8IXK - chains R and Z of the 25 polymer chains in the assembly; structure by electron microscopy, 3.30 A resolution.

Chain R:
Molecule: Attachment protein G3P
Organism: Inovirus M13
UniProt: P69168 (G3P_BPM13); residues 1-406 here correspond to UniProt positions 19-424 (UniProt number = residue number + 18)
Chain sequence (406 residues; each row starts with the number of its first residue):
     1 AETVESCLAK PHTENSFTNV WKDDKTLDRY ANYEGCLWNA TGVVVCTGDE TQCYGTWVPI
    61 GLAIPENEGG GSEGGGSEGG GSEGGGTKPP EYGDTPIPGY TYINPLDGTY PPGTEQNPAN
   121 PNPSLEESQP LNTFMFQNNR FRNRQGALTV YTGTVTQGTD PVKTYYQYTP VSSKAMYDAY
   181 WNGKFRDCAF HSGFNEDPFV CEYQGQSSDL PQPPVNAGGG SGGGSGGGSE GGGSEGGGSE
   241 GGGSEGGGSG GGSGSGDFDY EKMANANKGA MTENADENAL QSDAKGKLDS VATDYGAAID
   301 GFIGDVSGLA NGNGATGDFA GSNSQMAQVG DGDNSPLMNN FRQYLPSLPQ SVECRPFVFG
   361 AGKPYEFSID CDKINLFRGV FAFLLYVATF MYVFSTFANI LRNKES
Unresolved in the structure: 1-261
Sequence notes: conflict Gly360 (Ser378 in P69168)
UniProt features mapped onto this chain:
  - region: Glu68 to Gly86 (G1 (Gly-rich linker)), Thr87 to Pro123 (Hinge), Gly218 to Gly256 (G2 (Gly-rich linker)), Glu235 to Ser244 (Not essential for gene 3 function)

Chain Z:
Molecule: Head virion protein G6P
Organism: Inovirus M13
UniProt: P69532 (G6P_BPM13); numbering as in UniProt (aligned over 1-112)
Chain sequence (112 residues; each row starts with the number of its first residue):
     1 MPVLLGIPLL LRFLGFLLVT LFGYLLTFLK KGFGKIAIAI SLFLALIIGL NSILVGYLSD
    61 ISAQLPSDFV QGVQLILPSN ALPCFYVILS VKAAIFIFDV KQKIVSYLDW DK
Unresolved in the structure: 1, 111-112

How chain R and chain Z interact:
Residue-residue contacts (45):
  Glu277(R) - Leu9(Z)
  Glu277(R) - Arg12(Z)  salt bridge
  Leu280(R) - Phe13(Z)
  Gln281(R) - Phe13(Z)
  Gln281(R) - Phe16(Z)
  Ala284(R) - Phe13(Z)  hydrophobic
  Lys285(R) - Phe16(Z)
  Lys285(R) - Thr20(Z)
  Leu288(R) - Tyr24(Z)  hydrogen bond (backbone-side chain)
  Asp289(R) - Tyr24(Z)  hydrogen bond
  Ala292(R) - Tyr24(Z)  hydrophobic
  Tyr295(R) - Phe28(Z)  hydrophobic
  Asp300(R) - Lys31(Z)  salt bridge
  Ile303(R) - Lys35(Z)
  Ser307(R) - Ile38(Z)
  Ser307(R) - Leu42(Z)
  Asn311(R) - Leu42(Z)
  Gly332(R) - Ile53(Z)
  Asp333(R) - Tyr57(Z)  hydrogen bond
  Leu376(R) - Pro66(Z)  hydrophobic
  Leu376(R) - Asp68(Z)
  Leu376(R) - Phe69(Z)  hydrophobic
  Val380(R) - Phe69(Z)  hydrophobic
  Ala382(R) - Ala63(Z)
  Phe383(R) - Gln64(Z)
  Phe383(R) - Leu65(Z)
  Tyr386(R) - Leu58(Z)
  Tyr386(R) - Ile61(Z)
  Tyr386(R) - Ser62(Z)
  Tyr386(R) - Ala63(Z)
  Thr389(R) - Ile61(Z)
  Phe390(R) - Leu58(Z)  hydrophobic
  Met391(R) - Phe85(Z)  hydrophobic
  Phe394(R) - Leu89(Z)  hydrophobic
  Phe394(R) - Lys92(Z)
  Ser395(R) - Lys92(Z)  hydrogen bond
  Phe397(R) - Asn51(Z)
  Phe397(R) - Leu54(Z)  hydrophobic
  Phe397(R) - Phe96(Z)  hydrophobic
  Ile400(R) - Leu50(Z)  hydrophobic
  Ile400(R) - Phe96(Z)  hydrophobic
  Leu401(R) - Asp99(Z)
  Leu401(R) - Val100(Z)
  Arg402(R) - Ile95(Z)
  Arg402(R) - Asp99(Z)  salt bridge
Other interface residues (no listed pair), chain R (37 interface residues in all): Thr272, Ala275, Ile299, Ala310, Gly379, Val393, Thr396, Ala398
Other interface residues (no listed pair), chain Z (37 interface residues in all): Leu5, Leu17, Phe43, Ile47, Lys103

Overview:
Chain R and chain Z each contribute 37 residues to their interface; the contacts include 4 hydrogen bonds and
3 salt bridges. Among the polar pairs are Glu277(R)-Arg12(Z), Asp300(R)-Lys31(Z) and Arg402(R)-Asp99(Z).
Here chain R is Attachment protein G3P and chain Z is Head virion protein G6P, both from Inovirus M13. Entry
8IXK (bottom segment of the bacteriophage M13 mini variant) was determined by electron microscopy (same
publication as 8IXL, 8IXJ and 8JWT).
